5D4L - chain A; structure by X-ray diffraction, 2.30 A resolution.

== Chain A ==
Name: Nitrogen regulatory protein P-II
From: Thiomonas intermedia (strain K12)
UniProt: D5X329 (D5X329_THIK1); numbering as in UniProt (aligned over 1-108)
Sequence (116 residues; row label = number of the first residue in the row; numbers below 1 keep their minus sign (Met-7 is residue -7)):
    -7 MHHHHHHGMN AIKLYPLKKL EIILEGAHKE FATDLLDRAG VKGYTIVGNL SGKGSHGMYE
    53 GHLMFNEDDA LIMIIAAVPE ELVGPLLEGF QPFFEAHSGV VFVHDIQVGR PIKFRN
Disordered / not traced: -7 to 2, 105-108
Sequence notes: initiating methionine (-7); expression tag (-6 to 0)
Reported in the primary citation:
  - conformationally variable residues (order/disorder transition): Gly46 to Phe57, Ile104 to Asn108

== Overview ==
The paper reports conformational variability at Gly46 and Ile104.
Chain A is Nitrogen regulatory protein P-II (Thiomonas intermedia (strain K12)); the structure, Structure of
the apo form of CPII from Thiomonas intermedia K12, a nitrogen regulatory PII-like protein, was determined by
X-ray diffraction (same publication as 5DRK, 5D4N, 5D4O, 5D4P and 5DS7).
